2PVD - chains A and B; structure by X-ray diffraction, 1.95 A resolution.

== Chain A ==
Name: Ferredoxin-thioredoxin reductase, catalytic chain
Organism: Synechocystis sp
UniProtKB: Q55389 (Q55389_SYNY3); residues 11-117 here correspond to UniProt positions 12-118 (UniProt number = residue number + 1)
Sequence (107 residues; row label = number of the first residue in the row):
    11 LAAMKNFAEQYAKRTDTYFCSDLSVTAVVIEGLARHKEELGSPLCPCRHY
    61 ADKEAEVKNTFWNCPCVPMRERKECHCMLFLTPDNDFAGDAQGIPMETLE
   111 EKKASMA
Construct notes: conflict Ala61 (Glu62 in Q55389), Gly103 (Asp104 in Q55389), Lys112 (Val113 in Q55389)
Metal / ion sites: 4Fe-4S cluster Fe: Cys55, Cys74, Cys76, Cys85
Ligand contacts: 4Fe-4S cluster (SF4): Val39, Cys55, Trp72, Cys74, Pro75, Cys76, Met79, Cys85, His86, Cys87, Leu89, Phe90
Swiss-Prot annotation at these positions:
  - active site: Cys57 (Nucleophile)
  - binding site ([4Fe-4S] cluster): Cys55, Cys74, Cys76, Cys85
  - site: His86 (Increases the nucleophilicity of the active site Cys)

== Chain B ==
Name: Ferredoxin-thioredoxin reductase, variable chain
Organism: Synechocystis sp
UniProtKB: Q55781 (FTRV_SYNY3); residues 1-73 here = UniProt positions 1-73
Sequence (73 residues; each row starts with the number of its first residue):
     1 MNVGDRVRVTSSVVVYHHPEHAKTAFDLQGMEGEVAAVLTGWQGRPISAN
    51 LPVLVKFEQRFKAHFRPDEVTLI
Construct notes: conflict Ala22 (Lys in Q55781), Gly41 (Glu in Q55781)
Swiss-Prot annotation at these positions:
  - region: Gln43 to Pro46 (Interaction with ferredoxin)

== How chain A and chain B interact ==
Residue-residue contacts - 33 pairs, chain A then chain B:
  Tyr60(A) - Ser48(B)
  Asp62(A) - Arg45(B)  salt bridge
  Glu64(A) - Arg45(B)
  Ala65(A) - Arg45(B)
  Glu66(A) - Ile47(B)
  Glu66(A) - Ser48(B)  hydrogen bond
  Lys68(A) - Trp42(B)
  Asn69(A) - Leu39(B)
  Asn69(A) - Ile47(B)
  Phe71(A) - Leu39(B)  hydrophobic
  Phe71(A) - Ala49(B)  hydrophobic
  Phe71(A) - Asn50(B)
  Phe71(A) - Leu51(B)
  Phe71(A) - His64(B)
  Trp72(A) - Ser48(B)  hydrogen bond (side chain-backbone)
  Trp72(A) - Asn50(B)
  Val77(A) - His64(B)
  Pro78(A) - Asn50(B)
  Pro78(A) - Leu51(B)  hydrophobic
  Glu81(A) - Val14(B)
  Glu81(A) - Val15(B)
  Glu81(A) - Tyr16(B)  hydrogen bond (backbone-backbone)
  Glu81(A) - His17(B)  salt bridge
  Glu81(A) - Ala63(B)
  Glu81(A) - His64(B)  salt bridge
  Arg82(A) - Val13(B)
  Arg82(A) - Val14(B)
  Arg82(A) - Tyr16(B)
  Arg82(A) - Leu51(B)
  Arg82(A) - His64(B)  hydrogen bond (side chain-backbone)
  Arg82(A) - Phe65(B)
  Arg82(A) - Glu69(B)  salt bridge
  Lys83(A) - Tyr16(B)
Interface residues without a listed pair, chain A (15 interface residues in all): Arg80
Interface residues without a listed pair, chain B (19 interface residues in all): Pro46, Lys62

== In short ==
Chain A and chain B form an interface of 15 and 19 residues respectively, with 4 hydrogen bonds and 4 salt
bridges. Among the polar pairs are Asp62(A)-Arg45(B), Glu81(A)-His17(B) and Glu81(A)-His64(B). Ligands of
chain A: 4Fe-4S cluster.
Chain A is Ferredoxin-thioredoxin reductase, catalytic chain and chain B is Ferredoxin-thioredoxin reductase,
variable chain, both from Synechocystis sp; the structure, Crystal srtucture of the reduced
ferredoxin:thioredoxin reductase, was determined by X-ray diffraction (same publication as 2PU9, 2PUK and
2PUO).
